3WKN - chains C and B of the 4 polymer chains in the assembly; structure by X-ray diffraction, 2.90 A resolution.

== Chain C (and B) ==
Protein: Ig gamma-1 chain C region
Source organism: Homo sapiens
Notes: chain B of this document is another copy of the same molecule, construct and numbering; everything in this record applies to it too
UniProtKB: P01857 (IGHG1_HUMAN); residues 236-447 here correspond to UniProt positions 119-330 (UniProt number = residue number - 117)
Amino-acid sequence (212 residues; row label = number of the first residue in the row):
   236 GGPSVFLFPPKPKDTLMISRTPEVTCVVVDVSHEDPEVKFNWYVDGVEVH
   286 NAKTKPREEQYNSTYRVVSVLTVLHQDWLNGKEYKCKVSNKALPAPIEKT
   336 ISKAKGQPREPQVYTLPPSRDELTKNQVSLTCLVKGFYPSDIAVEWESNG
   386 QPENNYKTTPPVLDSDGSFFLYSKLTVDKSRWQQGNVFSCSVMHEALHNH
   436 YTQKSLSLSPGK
Unresolved in the structure: 445-447 (chain B: 446-447)
Disulfide bonds: Cys-261/Cys-321, Cys-367/Cys-425
Covalently attached groups: glycan linked to Asn-297
UniProt features mapped onto this chain:
  - glycosylation: Asn-297 (N-linked (GlcNAc...) (complex) asparagine)

== Chain C / chain B interface ==
Contacting residue pairs - 41 pairs, chain C then chain B:
  Tyr-349(C) with Ser-354(B); Asp-356(B); Glu-357(B); Lys-360(B)
  Thr-350(C) with Ser-354(B)
  Leu-351(C) with Leu-351(B), hydrophobic; Pro-352(B); Ser-354(B)
  Pro-352(C) with Leu-351(B)
  Ser-354(C) with Tyr-349(B); Thr-350(B); Leu-351(B)
  Asp-356(C) with Tyr-349(B)
  Glu-357(C) with Tyr-349(B)
  Ser-364(C) with Leu-368(B); Lys-370(B)
  Thr-366(C) with Leu-351(B); Tyr-407(B), hydrogen bond
  Leu-368(C) with Ser-364(B); Lys-409(B)
  Asn-390(C) with Ser-400(B)
  Lys-392(C) with Leu-398(B); Asp-399(B); Phe-405(B)
  Pro-395(C) with Pro-395(B); Val-397(B)
  Val-397(C) with Thr-394(B)
  Leu-398(C) with Lys-392(B), hydrogen bond (backbone-side chain)
  Asp-399(C) with Lys-392(B); Lys-409(B), salt bridge
  Ser-400(C) with Asn-390(B); Lys-392(B)
  Phe-405(C) with Lys-392(B); Lys-409(B)
  Tyr-407(C) with Thr-366(B), hydrogen bond; Tyr-407(B), hydrophobic; Lys-409(B)
  Lys-409(C) with Lys-370(B); Asp-399(B), salt bridge; Phe-405(B); Tyr-407(B)
Other interface residues (no listed pair), chain C (25 interface residues in all): Pro-353, Lys-360, Lys-370, Thr-393, Thr-394
Other interface residues (no listed pair), chain B (25 interface residues in all): Thr-393, Ser-408

== Overview ==
The chain C/chain B interface involves 25 residues from each chain, with 3 hydrogen bonds and 2 salt bridges.
Among the polar pairs are Asp-399(C)/Lys-409(B), Thr-366(C)/Tyr-407(B) and Leu-398(C)/Lys-392(B).
Both chains are Ig gamma-1 chain C region (Homo sapiens). Entry 3WKN (Crystal structure of the artificial
protein AFFinger p17 (AF.p17) complexed with Fc fragment of human IgG) was determined by X-ray diffraction.
